Entry 7V3H (electron microscopy, 3.60 A resolution); this record covers chains C and I of the 12 polymer chains in the assembly.

Chain C:
Molecule: Envelope protein E
Organism: Dengue virus type 2 (strain Thailand/NGS-C/1944)
UniProtKB: P14340 (POLG_DEN2N); residues 1-495 here correspond to UniProt positions 281-775 (UniProt number = residue number + 280)
Chain sequence (495 residues; row label = number of the first residue in the row):
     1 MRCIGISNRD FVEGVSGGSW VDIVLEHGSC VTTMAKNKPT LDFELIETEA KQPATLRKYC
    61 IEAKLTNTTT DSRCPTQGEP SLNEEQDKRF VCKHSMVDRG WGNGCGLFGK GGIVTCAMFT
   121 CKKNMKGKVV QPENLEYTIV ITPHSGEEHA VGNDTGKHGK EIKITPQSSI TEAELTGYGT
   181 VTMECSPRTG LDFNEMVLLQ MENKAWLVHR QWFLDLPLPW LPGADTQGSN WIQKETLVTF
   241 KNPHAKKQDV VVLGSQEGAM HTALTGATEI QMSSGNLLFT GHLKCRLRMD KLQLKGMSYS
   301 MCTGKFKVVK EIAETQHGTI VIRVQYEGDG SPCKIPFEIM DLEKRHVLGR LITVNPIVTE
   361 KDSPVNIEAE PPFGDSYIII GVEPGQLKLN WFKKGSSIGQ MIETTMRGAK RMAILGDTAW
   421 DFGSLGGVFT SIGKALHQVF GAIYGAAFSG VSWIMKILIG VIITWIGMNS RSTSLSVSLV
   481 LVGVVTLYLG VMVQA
Glycans and other covalent adducts: N-acetylglucosamine (NAG) linked to Asn67
Swiss-Prot annotation at these positions:
  - region: Asp98 to Gly111 (Fusion peptide)
  - site: Ala495 (Cleavage)
  - glycosylation (N-linked (GlcNAc...) asparagine): Asn67, Asn153

Chain I:
Molecule: C10 IgG light chain variable region
Organism: Homo sapiens
Chain sequence (127 residues; row label = number of the first residue in the row):
     1 EVQLVESGAE VKKPGASVKV SCKASGYTFT SYAMHWVRQA PGQRLEWMGW INAGNGNTKY
    61 SQKFQDRVTI TRDTSASTAY MELSSLRSED TAIYYCARDK VDDYGDYWFP TLWYFDYWGQ
   121 GTLVTVS

Interface between chain C and chain I:
Contacting residue pairs - 13 pairs, chain C then chain I:
  Asn67(C) with Tyr60(I)
  Thr68(C) with Tyr60(I)
  Thr70(C) with Trp108(I)
  Arg99(C) with Phe109(I)
  Trp101(C) with Leu112(I)
  Gly102(C) with Leu112(I)
  Asn103(C) with Phe109(I)
  Gly104(C) with Leu112(I)
  Ile113(C) with Trp108(I), hydrophobic
  His244(C) with Tyr104(I), hydrogen bond
  Lys246(C) with Tyr104(I)
  Lys247(C) with Asp106(I); Trp108(I)
Other interface residues (no listed pair), chain C (14 interface residues in all): Ser72, Val97

Summary:
Chain C and chain I form an interface of 14 and 6 residues respectively, with 1 hydrogen bond. Its one
hydrogen-bonded contact is His244(C)-Tyr104(I).
Here chain C is Envelope protein E (Dengue virus type 2 (strain Thailand/NGS-C/1944)) and chain I is C10 IgG
light chain variable region (Homo sapiens). Entry 7V3H (DENV2_NGC_Fab_C10 28degrees (3Fab:3E)) was determined
by electron microscopy (same publication as 7V3F, 7V3G, 7V3I and 7V3J).
